PDB entry 6QKL | electron microscopy, 3.30 A resolution | chains N and J of the 11 polymer chains in the assembly

[Chain N]
Molecule: 26S ribosomal RNA
From: Dictyostelium discoideum
Sequence (3741 nucleotides; row label = number of the first residue in the row):
     1 UCCGCCUCAC CUUUGUAAGA UUACCCGCUG AACUUAAGCA UAUCAGUAAG CGGAGGAAAA
    61 GAAACUAACU AGGAUUCCGU CAGUAACGGC GAGUGAAGAC GGAAUAGCCC AAGGUUCAAA
   121 CCUGGAUCUC UUCGAGGUUA GGUGAUGUGA CCUAUGGACU GAUGGAGCCC GCUGUUGUGA
   181 CUGCUAAUUC CGUUUGGAAU UUCGAGUCGU AGAAGGUGAU AACCCUGUUC GCAGUAUCAC
   241 AACAGUUGGA CUUUGCCAUU AGCUCCACGA GUAGGAAUGU CUGAAAUUGC AUUCUGAAUG
   301 GGUGAUAAGA UUCAUCCAAG GCUAAAUAUA UGUUAGGAGA UCGAUAGCAU ACAAGUACCG
   361 UGAGGGAAAG GUGAAAAGAA CUUUGAAAAA AGGUUUAAAA GUAUUUGACA CCGUUUAUGU
   421 GGAAGCGUUU ACUUGGACCC CGAUUAAUGA CGUCGGUUUA GCUCUAAUUC UUAGGUGGCC
   481 AAAGUAGAGU GUUACGUGCU GAUCAAAAGG UAACGGACAU UUGAUUCAUU GGUUAUCGAC
   541 GAGGAAGGUA CUCUAAAUCG GCCAGUUACU AACGGGUGAG AUCUGAUGUU UAUAAAAUGG
   601 GGGAUGAGGC UUAUCGGCUU GCUGGUGGCU CGCUCUCAAU AAUGGAUAUU GGGUUUCAUC
   661 AAGAGUGCAA AAUGGUGGCA AUUCACUAUU AGUGGUUAUU AAUUUUGUUU GCGUGGCUUG
   721 GCCUUGUCUA CAGGUUAUCU UCGGAUGGCU UGUAGCUUUG UUGAACGCGU GGGCUUAAUG
   781 UUGUGAUUCU AGUAGCGUUA CCAUAUCGUU AGAGUGGGUU CAAUAAAUGU CCCGUCUUGA
   841 AACACGGAUC AAGGAGGCCG UUUUGUGUGC GAGUGUAAGA GUAAUUAAAA CUCUGACGCG
   901 UAUUGAAAGA AAGAAUACUC CAAAAGAUCG UAACUACGGU UACCUUCUGU AAGGAGUGCC
   961 CGAAUCAUGA GAACUCUGUU UCGAAAGGAU UUGCGGUUGA GCACCUAGAA UGGGACCCGA
  1021 AAGGUUGUGA ACUAUGCCUG AGGAAGGCGA AGUCAGGGGA AACUCUGAUG GAGGCUUGUC
  1081 GCAAUGCUGA CGUGCAAAUC GCUUGUCUAA CUUGGGUAUA GGGGCGAAAG ACUAAUCGAA
  1141 CAACCUAGUA GCUGGUUCCU UCCGAAGUUU CCCUCAGGAU AGCUGGAGCA GUAUUCUAGU
  1201 UCCAUCUUGU AAAGACAAUG AUUAGCAGUU UCGGGGGCGU AAUGCUCUCA GCUGAUUCUC
  1261 AAACUCUGAA CGGGUGGGUA UCAUUUUAAU UCACUUAAUU GGAUUUUAAA AUUAAAUUGC
  1321 ACAUGUGCAA UGAAAAAUAG GAGCUCUUAG UGGGCCAUUU UUGGUAAGCA GAACUGGCGA
  1381 UGUGGGUUGA ACCAAAUAUU GGGAUAAGAC GUCUAACAUU CACUAAUAGA UACCACAAAA
  1441 GGUGUUAGUU CAUUAAGACA GCAGGACGGU GGCCAUGGAA GUCGGUAUCC GCUAAGGAGU
  1501 GUGUAACAAC UCACCUGCCA AAUGGACUAG CCCUGAAAAU GGAUGACGCU AGCAGUGGAU
  1561 GGUCGAUGCC CAAUCGUUAA AAGAAGUGAU AAUACUUUUA ACGUGUAGGA AGGCGUGAAG
  1621 GUAACGUAGA AGCUUGAAUG UGAAUUCGAG UGGAGUUGUC UUUAGUGCAG AUCUUGAUGG
  1681 UAGUAGCAAA UAUUCAAAAG AAUUUACUUU GAAGGCCGAA GUGGGGAAGG GUUCCAUAAC
  1741 AAUGGAAUUC ACUUAUGGGU GAGUCGAUCC UAAGGUUUGG GUUAACUCUC UCUAAUAAGG
  1801 UUACUAGGUC AUUGGAUCGA AAGUGAAGGU GGCUUUAACA CUAGUGACUU UAUAGGCCGA
  1861 AAGGGAAGCG GGUUAAAAUU CCUGCACCAU CGAAUGGGAU AUUAGGGUAA CCGAUCGUAA
  1921 UCCGGGACAU CAAUUGGCGG UCGAGGAAGA GUUAUCUUUU CUUGUUAACA UUGUCUUGGG
  1981 GUCCUCCGAA UCAGGUCAAC UGGAGACGAG GAUUCAUCGC ACAAUGGAAG AGCACAGUCC
  2041 UUUGGAUUGG GUCUCGCAUC CGCUAAAUGG UCCUUGAAAA CCGGAUUAUG GUAUUUAAUC
  2101 CUAUUUGGUG UUCGUACCAA UAACCACAUC AGGUCUCCAA GGUGAAUAGC CUCUGGUCAA
  2161 AUGUAUUAAU GUAGAUAAGG GAAGUCGGCA AAACCGAUCU GUAACUUCGG GAUAAGGAUU
  2221 GGCUCUAAAG GCUGGUGGAG UGGACAUAUU GGAGUUUGCU AUUUGUUUUU UACUUUUAGG
  2281 AUGGGCAACU GUUUUGAAGG UUUAAGAUGG GUGGUAAUUC UUUCCAAUGU GAGGGCUUGC
  2341 UCGUUCUGCU UUACGAUUAA CAGCUAAUUU AGAACUGUGA CGAUCACCGG GAAUCCAACU
  2401 GUUUAAUUAA AACAAAGCAU UGCGAUAAGC UUAAAAGCUU UUGACGCAAU GUGAUUUCUG
  2461 CCCAGUGCUC UGAAUGUCAA AGUGAAGAGA UUCAACCUAG CACGGGUAAA CGGCGGGAGU
  2521 AACUAUGACU CUCUUAAGGU AGCCAAAUGC CUCGUCAUCU AAUUAGUGAC GCGCAUGAAU
  2581 GGAUCAAUGA GAUUCCCACU GUCCCUAACU ACUAUACAGC GAAACCACUG CAAGGGGAAC
  2641 GGGCCUUGCA AAAACAGCGG GGAAAGAAGA CCCUGUUGAG CUUGACUCUA GUCUGAUAUU
  2701 GCAUAGUGAC CUAAAAGGUG UAGAAUAGGU GGGAGGGGCA ACCCGACGGU GAAAUACCAC
  2761 CCCUUUUGGC GUUACUUUGC UAACUUGGAA UAACAGUACC UCAUAAUUCA UUUUAUGAUG
  2821 GUUUUGGUGA AUAAGCGGAU CAACCACGGG UGAAAUCUGU GCAAAUUGGG CAACUGAUUU
  2881 GUAUAGCAAA GUAGUCCCUC UGGUCCCGUA UUAUGUCGAC CAAGAACAGU UUCAGGUGGG
  2941 GAGUUUGGCU GGGGCGGCAC AUUUGUUAAA AGAUAACGCA AGUGUCCAAA GGCAGGCUCA
  3001 GUGAGAACAG AAAUCUCACG UAGAGUAAAA GGGCAAAAGC CUGCUUGAUU CUGAUUUUCA
  3061 GUACUAAUCG GAACUGGGAA ACCAGGGCCU AUCGAUCCUU UAUGUGCUUA AAUCUUAACC
  3121 CUAGAGGUGU CAGAAAAGUU ACCACAGGGA UAACUGGCUU GUGGCAGCCA AGCGCUCAUA
  3181 GCGACGCUGC UUUUUGAUCC UUCGAUGUCG GCUCUUCUUA UCAUUGUGAA GCAGAAUUCA
  3241 CAAAGUGUUG GAUUGUUCAC CCACUAACAA GGAACGUGAG CUGGGUUUAG ACCGUCGUGA
  3301 GACAGGUUAG UUUUACCCUA CUGUUGUCAA UUGUUUGCGU AAUAGUAGCA UGAUUUAGUA
  3361 CGAGAGGAAC UGUCAUGCCG GAUCACUGGU CUGUAGGUUU AUUUGACAAA AUAGUGACCU
  3421 GCCGCUACCA UCCGUUGGAU AAUGGCUGAA CGCCUCUAAG UCAGAAUCCA UUCUAGAAAC
  3481 GCAAACCAAA UGCUUUAGAG UGUGAAUGUU GUAGGUAACA UUAGGUUGUU GGUGGGGGAC
  3541 CACUUUCAAC UUUAAACCAU AUGAUUAAUC GCUGUUACAC UGCAGUUUCC UUCCGGUUAU
  3601 UGUGGUGGGU GGCUAAAUUC UAAUUUAUAU CCUCGUUCCG CUCAACUCUU CGAUUGUAGA
  3661 CGACUAUCAA AUGAACUAGG UGCUGUAAGC UUCCGAGUAG CGUUCAGUUA CGAGGGGUUG
  3721 AGGCUUUUCC AUUAGUUCUU U
Unresolved in the structure: 1-1220, 1271-1355, 1603-2391, 2701-2925, 3330-3332, 3481-3741

[Chain J]
Name: Ribosome maturation protein SBDS
From: Homo sapiens
UniProt: Q9Y3A5 (SBDS_HUMAN); residue numbers follow UniProt; this construct covers 1-250
Amino-acid sequence (250 residues; numbered 1 to 250; the number before each row is that of its first residue):
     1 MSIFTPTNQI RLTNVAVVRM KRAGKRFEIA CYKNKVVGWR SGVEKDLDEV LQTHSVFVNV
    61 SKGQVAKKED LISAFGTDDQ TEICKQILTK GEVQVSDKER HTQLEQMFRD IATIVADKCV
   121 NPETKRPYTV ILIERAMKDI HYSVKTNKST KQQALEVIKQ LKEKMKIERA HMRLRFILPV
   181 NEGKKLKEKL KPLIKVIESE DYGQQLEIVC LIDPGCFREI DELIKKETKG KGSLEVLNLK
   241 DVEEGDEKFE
Reported in the primary citation:
  - disease-associated variants - F57L, K151E, K151N: decreased growth
  - mutagenesis - R100E: decreased growth

[Interface between chain N and chain J]
Pairs across the interface - 59 pairs, chain N then chain J:
  G1477(N) with Val180(J), base contact; Lys184(J), base contact; Lys187(J), base contact; Asp201(J), sugar contact; Tyr202(J), base contact; Gly203(J), base contact
  G1478(N) with Lys184(J), hydrogen bond to the base
  A1479(N) with Lys184(J), base contact
  A1505(N) with Asn181(J), sugar contact; Glu182(J), phosphate contact
  G2516(N) with Ala23(J), sugar contact; Gly24(J), phosphate contact
  G2517(N) with Arg22(J), sugar contact
  C2550(N) with Arg26(J), hydrogen bond to the base; Asn59(J), hydrogen bond to the sugar; Ser61(J), sugar contact; Lys62(J), sugar contact
  C2551(N) with Ser61(J), phosphate contact; Gln94(J), hydrogen bond to the sugar; Val95(J), hydrogen bond to the sugar; Ser96(J), phosphate contact
  U2552(N) with Ser96(J), phosphate contact; Asp97(J), phosphate contact; Glu99(J), hydrogen bond to the phosphate; Arg100(J), phosphate contact
  C2553(N) with Arg100(J), sugar contact
  C2574(N) with Asn59(J), base contact; Lys62(J), base contact
  G2669(N) with Phe4(J), base contact
  A2670(N) with Ser2(J), base contact; Ile3(J), base contact
  C2671(N) with Ile3(J), sugar contact
  A3153(N) with Thr5(J), sugar contact; Pro6(J), hydrogen bond to the sugar
  C3154(N) with Thr5(J), hydrogen bond to the sugar
  C3175(N) with Glu188(J), base contact; Lys189(J), hydrogen bond to the base
  A3205(N) with Phe4(J), base contact
  G3207(N) with Phe4(J), sugar contact
  U3208(N) with Ser2(J), hydrogen bond to the base; Ile3(J), hydrogen bond to the base; Phe4(J), sugar contact; Thr5(J), hydrogen bond to the base; Pro6(J), base contact
  C3260(N) with His101(J), sugar contact
  U3286(N) with Pro6(J), sugar contact; Thr7(J), sugar contact
  U3287(N) with Met1(J), base contact; Ile3(J), base contact; Pro6(J), base contact; Thr7(J), base contact
  U3288(N) with Met1(J), sugar contact
  A3304(N) with Asn8(J), base contact; Arg11(J), hydrogen bond to the base
  G3305(N) with Ile10(J), phosphate contact; Lys62(J), phosphate contact
  A3363(N) with Lys226(J), base contact; Gly230(J), base contact; Lys231(J), hydrogen bond to the sugar
Also at the interface, not in a pair above, chain N (30 interface residues in all): G2515, A2575, G3364
Also at the interface, not in a pair above, chain J (40 interface residues in all): Lys21, Lys98, Glu227

[Summary]
Chain N and chain J form an interface of 30 and 40 residues respectively, with 14 hydrogen bonds. Polar pairs
include G1478(N)-Lys184(J), C2550(N)-Arg26(J) and C3175(N)-Lys189(J). From the paper: F57L, K151E and K151N of
chain J, among others, reduce growth.
Here chain N is 26S ribosomal RNA (Dictyostelium discoideum) and chain J is Ribosome maturation protein SBDS
(Homo sapiens). Entry 6QKL (Mechanism of eIF6 release from the nascent 60S ribosomal subunit) was determined
by electron microscopy together with 5AN9, 5ANB and 5ANC from the same study.
